Entry 5DGW (X-ray diffraction, 1.62 A resolution); this record covers chains A and B.

# Chain A (and B)
Name: Pol protein
From: Human immunodeficiency virus 1
Notes: chain B of this document is another copy of the same molecule, construct and numbering; everything in this record applies to it too
UniProtKB: Q8Q3H0 (Q8Q3H0_9HIV1); residue numbers follow UniProt; this construct covers 1-99
Amino-acid sequence (99 residues; numbered 1 to 99; the number before each row is that of its first residue):
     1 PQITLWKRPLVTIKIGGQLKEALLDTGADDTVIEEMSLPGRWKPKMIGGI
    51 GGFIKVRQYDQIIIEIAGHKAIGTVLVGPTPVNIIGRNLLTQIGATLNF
Differences from the reference sequence: conflict Lys7 (Gln in Q8Q3H0), Ile33 (Leu in Q8Q3H0), Ile63 (Leu in Q8Q3H0), Ala67 (Cys in Q8Q3H0), Ala95 (Cys in Q8Q3H0)
Bound ions: Na+ near Asp60 (its only coordinating residue here)
Small-molecule neighbours: 5B5 ((3R,3aS,4S,7aS)-3-(ethylamino)hexahydro-4H-furo[2,3-b]pyran-4-yl [(2S,3R)-3-hydroxy-4-{[(4-methoxyphenyl)sulfonyl](2-methylpropyl)amino}-1-phenylbutan-2-yl]carbamate): Arg8, Leu23, Asp25, Gly27, Ala28, Asp29, Asp30, Val32, Ile47, Gly48, Gly49, Ile50, Pro81, Val82, Ile84
Reported in the primary citation:
  - binding site for 5B5: Gly48

# Chain A / chain B interface
Contacting residue pairs (98; chain A residue first):
  Pro1(A) - Leu97(B)
  Pro1(A) - Asn98(B)
  Pro1(A) - Phe99(B)  hydrogen bond (backbone-backbone)
  Gln2(A) - Thr96(B)
  Gln2(A) - Leu97(B)
  Gln2(A) - Asn98(B)  hydrogen bond
  Ile3(A) - Thr96(B)
  Ile3(A) - Leu97(B)  hydrogen bond (backbone-backbone)
  Ile3(A) - Phe99(B)  hydrophobic
  Leu5(A) - Thr26(B)
  Leu5(A) - Arg87(B)  hydrogen bond (backbone-side chain)
  Leu5(A) - Thr91(B)
  Leu5(A) - Ala95(B)
  Leu5(A) - Leu97(B)  hydrophobic
  Trp6(A) - Arg87(B)  hydrogen bond (backbone-side chain)
  Trp6(A) - Thr91(B)
  Lys7(A) - Arg87(B)
  Arg8(A) - Asp29(B)  salt bridge
  Arg8(A) - Arg87(B)
  Pro9(A) - Thr26(B)
  Pro9(A) - Leu97(B)  hydrophobic
  Leu23(A) - Gly27(B)
  Leu24(A) - Thr26(B)  hydrogen bond (backbone-side chain)
  Leu24(A) - Leu97(B)  hydrophobic
  Leu24(A) - Phe99(B)  hydrophobic
  Asp25(A) - Asp25(B)
  Asp25(A) - Thr26(B)
  Asp25(A) - Gly27(B)  hydrogen bond (side chain-backbone)
  Thr26(A) - Leu5(B)
  Thr26(A) - Pro9(B)
  Thr26(A) - Leu24(B)  hydrogen bond (side chain-backbone)
  Thr26(A) - Asp25(B)
  Thr26(A) - Thr26(B)  hydrogen bond (backbone-side chain)
  Thr26(A) - Leu97(B)
  Gly27(A) - Leu23(B)
  Gly27(A) - Asp25(B)  hydrogen bond (backbone-side chain)
  Asp29(A) - Arg8(B)  salt bridge
  Gly48(A) - Ile50(B)
  Gly49(A) - Ile50(B)
  Gly49(A) - Pro81(B)
  Ile50(A) - Ile47(B)  hydrophobic
  Ile50(A) - Gly49(B)
  Ile50(A) - Ile50(B)
  Ile50(A) - Gly51(B)  hydrogen bond (backbone-backbone)
  Ile50(A) - Gly52(B)
  Ile50(A) - Ile54(B)  hydrophobic
  Ile50(A) - Thr80(B)
  Ile50(A) - Pro81(B)
  Gly51(A) - Gly51(B)
  Gly51(A) - Gly52(B)
  Gly51(A) - Ile54(B)
  Gly52(A) - Ile50(B)
  Gly52(A) - Gly51(B)
  Ile54(A) - Ile50(B)
  His69(A) - Phe99(B)
  Thr80(A) - Ile50(B)
  Pro81(A) - Gly49(B)
  Arg87(A) - Leu5(B)  hydrogen bond (side chain-backbone)
  Arg87(A) - Trp6(B)  hydrogen bond (side chain-backbone)
  Arg87(A) - Lys7(B)
  Arg87(A) - Arg8(B)
  Arg87(A) - Pro9(B)
  Leu90(A) - Leu5(B)  hydrophobic
  Thr91(A) - Leu5(B)
  Thr91(A) - Trp6(B)
  Gln92(A) - Trp6(B)
  Ile93(A) - Phe99(B)
  Gly94(A) - Asn98(B)
  Gly94(A) - Phe99(B)
  Ala95(A) - Leu5(B)
  Ala95(A) - Asn98(B)
  Ala95(A) - Phe99(B)  hydrophobic
  Thr96(A) - Gln2(B)  hydrogen bond
  Thr96(A) - Ile3(B)
  Thr96(A) - Thr4(B)
  Thr96(A) - Thr96(B)
  Thr96(A) - Leu97(B)
  Thr96(A) - Asn98(B)  hydrogen bond (backbone-backbone)
  Leu97(A) - Pro1(B)
  Leu97(A) - Gln2(B)
  Leu97(A) - Ile3(B)  hydrogen bond (backbone-backbone)
  Leu97(A) - Leu24(B)
  Leu97(A) - Thr26(B)
  Leu97(A) - Thr96(B)
  Leu97(A) - Leu97(B)  hydrophobic
  Asn98(A) - Pro1(B)
  Asn98(A) - Gln2(B)  hydrogen bond
  Asn98(A) - Gly94(B)
  Asn98(A) - Ala95(B)
  Asn98(A) - Thr96(B)  hydrogen bond (backbone-backbone)
  Asn98(A) - Asn98(B)  hydrogen bond
  Phe99(A) - Pro1(B)  hydrogen bond (backbone-backbone)
  Phe99(A) - Ile3(B)  hydrophobic
  Phe99(A) - Ala67(B)  hydrophobic
  Phe99(A) - His69(B)
  Phe99(A) - Ile93(B)
  Phe99(A) - Gly94(B)
  Phe99(A) - Ala95(B)  hydrophobic
Also at the interface, not in a pair above, chain A (40 interface residues in all): Thr4, Val32, Ile47, Phe53, Ala67, Ile84
Also at the interface, not in a pair above, chain B (36 interface residues in all): Val32, Leu90

# In short
40 residues of chain A face 36 of chain B across their interface; the contacts include 20 hydrogen bonds and 2
salt bridges. Polar pairs include Arg8(A)-Asp29(B), Gln2(A)-Asn98(B) and Leu5(A)-Arg87(B). Chain A binds
compound 5B5. The paper reports a binding site for 5B5 at Gly48(A).
Chain A and chain B are both Pol protein (Human immunodeficiency virus 1); the structure, Crystal Structure of
HIV-1 Protease Inhibitor GRL-105-11A Containing Substituted fused-Tetrahydropyranyl Tetrahydrofuran as
P2-Ligand, was determined by X-ray diffraction, deposited together with 5DGU.
